1I50 - chains A and F of the 10 polymer chains in the assembly; structure by X-ray diffraction, 2.80 A resolution.

== Chain A ==
Molecule: DNA-directed RNA polymerase II largest subunit
From: Saccharomyces cerevisiae
Notes: EC 2.7.7.6
Reference sequence: P04050 (RPB1_YEAST); residues 1-1733 here = UniProt positions 1-1733
Amino-acid sequence (1733 residues; row label = number of the first residue in the row):
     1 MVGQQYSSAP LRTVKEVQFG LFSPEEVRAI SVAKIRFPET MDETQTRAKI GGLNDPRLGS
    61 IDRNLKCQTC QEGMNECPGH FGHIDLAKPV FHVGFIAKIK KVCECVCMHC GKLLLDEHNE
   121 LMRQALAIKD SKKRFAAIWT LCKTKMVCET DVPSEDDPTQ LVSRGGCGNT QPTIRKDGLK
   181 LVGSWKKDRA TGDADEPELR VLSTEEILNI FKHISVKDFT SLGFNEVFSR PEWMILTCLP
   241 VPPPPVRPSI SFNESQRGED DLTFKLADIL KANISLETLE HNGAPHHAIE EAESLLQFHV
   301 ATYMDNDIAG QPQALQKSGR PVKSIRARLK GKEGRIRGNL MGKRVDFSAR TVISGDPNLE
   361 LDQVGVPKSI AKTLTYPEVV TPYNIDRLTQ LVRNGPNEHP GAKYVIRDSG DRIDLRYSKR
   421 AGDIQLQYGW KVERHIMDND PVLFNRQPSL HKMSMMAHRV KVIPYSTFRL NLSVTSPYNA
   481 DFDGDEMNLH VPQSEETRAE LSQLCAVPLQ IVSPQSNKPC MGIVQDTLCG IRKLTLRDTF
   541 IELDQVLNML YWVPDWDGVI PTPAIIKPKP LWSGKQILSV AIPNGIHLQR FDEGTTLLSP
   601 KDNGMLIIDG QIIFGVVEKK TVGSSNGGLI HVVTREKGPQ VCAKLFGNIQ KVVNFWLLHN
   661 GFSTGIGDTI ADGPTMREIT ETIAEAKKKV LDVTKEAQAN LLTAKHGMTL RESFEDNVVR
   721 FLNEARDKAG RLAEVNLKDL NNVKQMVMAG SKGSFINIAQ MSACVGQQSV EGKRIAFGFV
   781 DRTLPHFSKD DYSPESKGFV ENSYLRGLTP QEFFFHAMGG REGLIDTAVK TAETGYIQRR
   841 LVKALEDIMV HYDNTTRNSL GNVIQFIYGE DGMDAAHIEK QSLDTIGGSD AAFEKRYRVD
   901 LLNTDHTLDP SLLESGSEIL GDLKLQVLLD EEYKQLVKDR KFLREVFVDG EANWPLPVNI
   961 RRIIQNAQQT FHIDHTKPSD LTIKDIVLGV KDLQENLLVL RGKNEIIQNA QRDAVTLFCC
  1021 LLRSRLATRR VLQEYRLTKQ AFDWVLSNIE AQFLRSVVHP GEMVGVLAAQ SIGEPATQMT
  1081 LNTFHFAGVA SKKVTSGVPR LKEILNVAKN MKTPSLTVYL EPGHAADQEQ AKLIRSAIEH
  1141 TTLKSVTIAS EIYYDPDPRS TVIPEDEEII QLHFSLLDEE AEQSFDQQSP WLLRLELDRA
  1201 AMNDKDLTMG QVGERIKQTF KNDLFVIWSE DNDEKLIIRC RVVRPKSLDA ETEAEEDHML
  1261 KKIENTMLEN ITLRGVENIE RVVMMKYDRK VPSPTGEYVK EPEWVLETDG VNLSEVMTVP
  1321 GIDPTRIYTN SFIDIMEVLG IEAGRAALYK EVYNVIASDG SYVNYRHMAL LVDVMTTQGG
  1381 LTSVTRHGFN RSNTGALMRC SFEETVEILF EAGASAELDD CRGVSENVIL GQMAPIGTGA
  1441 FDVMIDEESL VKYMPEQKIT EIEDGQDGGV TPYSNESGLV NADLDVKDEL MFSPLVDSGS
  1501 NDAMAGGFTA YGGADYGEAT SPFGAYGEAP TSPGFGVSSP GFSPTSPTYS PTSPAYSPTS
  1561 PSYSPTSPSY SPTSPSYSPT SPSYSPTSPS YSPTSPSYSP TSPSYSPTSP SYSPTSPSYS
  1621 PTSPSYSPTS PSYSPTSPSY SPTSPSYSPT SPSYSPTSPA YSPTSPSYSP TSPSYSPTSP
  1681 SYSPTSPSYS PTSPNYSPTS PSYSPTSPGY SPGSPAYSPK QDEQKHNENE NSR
Not modelled in the structure: 1, 1082-1091, 1177-1186, 1244-1253, 1451-1733
Ion coordination: Zn2+ site 1: Cys67, Cys70, Cys77, His80; Zn2+ site 2: Cys107, Cys110, Cys148, Cys167; Mn2+: Asp481, Asp483, Asp485
Curated features (UniProtKB/Swiss-Prot):
  - region: Pro248 to Asp260 (Lid loop), Asn306 to Lys323 (Rudder loop), Pro810 to Glu822 (Bridging helix)
  - binding site (Zn(2+)): Cys67, Cys70, Cys77, His80, Cys107, Cys110, Cys148, Cys167
  - binding site (Mg(2+)): Asp481, Asp483, Asp485
  - modified residue: Thr1471 (Phosphothreonine)
  - cross-link (Glycyl lysine isopeptide (Lys-Gly)): Lys695 (interchain with G-Cter in ubiquitin), Lys1246 (interchain with G-Cter in ubiquitin), Lys1350 (interchain with G-Cter in ubiquitin)
  - natural variant: Ser1653 to Pro1659 (deletion: In strain: A364A)
  - mutagenesis: Lys1246 (K1246R: Impairs ubiquitination during transcription stress)
Reported in the primary citation:
  - Mn2+ coordination: Asp481, Asp483, Asp485
  - catalytic residues: Asp481
  - conformationally variable residues (domain motion): Asp193, Gly283, Asn903

== Chain F ==
Molecule: DNA-directed RNA polymerase II 23KD polypeptide
From: Saccharomyces cerevisiae
Notes: EC 2.7.7.6
Reference sequence: P20435 (RPB6_YEAST); numbering as in UniProt (aligned over 1-155)
Amino-acid sequence (155 residues; row label = number of the first residue in the row):
     1 MSDYEEAFND GNENFEDFDV EHFSDEETYE EKPQFKDGET TDANGKTIVT GGNGPEDFQQ
    61 HEQIRRKTLK EKAIPKDQRA TTPYMTKYER ARILGTRALQ ISMNAPVFVD LEGETDPLRI
   121 AMKELAEKKI PLVIRRYLPD GSFEDWSVEE LIVDL
Not modelled in the structure: 1-71
Curated features (UniProtKB/Swiss-Prot):
  - region: Leu111 to Leu132 (Leucine-zipper)
  - modified residue: Ser24 (Phosphoserine)

== Chain A / chain F interface ==
Residue-residue contacts (66; chain A residue first):
  Val379(A) - Ser102(F)
  Val380(A) - Asn104(F)  hydrogen bond (backbone-side chain)
  Thr381(A) - Asn104(F)  hydrogen bond
  Pro382(A) - Asn104(F)
  Tyr383(A) - Ile101(F)
  Tyr383(A) - Val107(F)
  Tyr383(A) - Leu111(F)  hydrophobic
  Tyr383(A) - Thr115(F)
  Gly429(A) - Asn104(F)
  Glu495(A) - Ala98(F)
  Glu495(A) - Leu99(F)
  Glu495(A) - Ser102(F)
  Glu495(A) - Pro117(F)
  Glu496(A) - Gly95(F)
  Glu496(A) - Leu99(F)
  Ala499(A) - Gly95(F)
  Ser502(A) - Leu118(F)
  Gln503(A) - Arg90(F)
  Leu504(A) - Lys87(F)
  Leu504(A) - Ala91(F)  hydrophobic
  His851(A) - Pro139(F)
  Tyr852(A) - Thr81(F)
  Tyr852(A) - Glu89(F)  hydrogen bond
  Tyr852(A) - Arg136(F)
  Tyr852(A) - Tyr137(F)
  Tyr852(A) - Leu138(F)  hydrophobic
  Asp853(A) - Pro139(F)
  Arg857(A) - Pro139(F)
  Arg1001(A) - Ala80(F)
  Arg1001(A) - Thr81(F)
  Arg1001(A) - Pro83(F)
  Gly1002(A) - Ala80(F)
  Leu1054(A) - Tyr84(F)
  Arg1055(A) - Asp154(F)  salt bridge
  Arg1055(A) - Leu155(F)
  His1059(A) - Thr86(F)
  His1059(A) - Lys87(F)  hydrogen bond (side chain-backbone)
  His1059(A) - Leu155(F)
  Pro1060(A) - Thr86(F)
  Pro1060(A) - Tyr88(F)
  Gly1061(A) - Tyr88(F)
  Glu1062(A) - Lys87(F)  salt bridge
  Glu1062(A) - Tyr88(F)  hydrogen bond
  Gly1437(A) - Tyr88(F)
  Thr1438(A) - Tyr88(F)
  Thr1438(A) - Arg92(F)
  Phe1441(A) - Tyr88(F)
  Phe1441(A) - Glu89(F)
  Phe1441(A) - Arg92(F)  hydrogen bond (backbone-side chain)
  Phe1441(A) - Arg135(F)
  Asp1442(A) - Val133(F)
  Asp1442(A) - Ile134(F)
  Asp1442(A) - Arg135(F)  hydrogen bond (backbone-backbone)
  Asp1442(A) - Tyr137(F)  hydrogen bond
  Val1443(A) - Leu132(F)  hydrophobic
  Val1443(A) - Val133(F)
  Met1444(A) - Leu132(F)
  Met1444(A) - Val133(F)  hydrogen bond (backbone-backbone)
  Met1444(A) - Arg135(F)
  Met1444(A) - Asp145(F)
  Ile1445(A) - Pro131(F)
  Asp1446(A) - Pro131(F)  hydrogen bond (backbone-backbone)
  Asp1446(A) - Val133(F)
  Glu1448(A) - Ser147(F)
  Ser1449(A) - Pro131(F)
  Ser1449(A) - Glu149(F)
Also at the interface, not in a pair above, chain A (38 interface residues in all): Tyr428, Asp874, Met1433, Gly1439
Also at the interface, not in a pair above, chain F (39 interface residues in all): Thr82, Leu94, Thr96

== In short ==
38 residues of chain A face 39 of chain F across their interface, with 10 hydrogen bonds and 2 salt bridges.
Polar pairs include Arg1055(A)-Asp154(F), Glu1062(A)-Lys87(F) and Val380(A)-Asn104(F). UniProt lists 8
Zn2+-binding residues, 3 Mg2+-binding residues and one mutagenesis site on chain A. The paper reports the
catalytic residue Asp481(A); Mn2+ coordination by Asp481(A), Asp483(A) and Asp485(A).
Chain A is DNA-directed RNA polymerase II largest subunit and chain F is DNA-directed RNA polymerase II 23KD
polypeptide, both from Saccharomyces cerevisiae; the structure, RNA polymerase II crystal form II at 2.8 A
resolution, was determined by X-ray diffraction (same publication as 1I3Q).
